Entry 9IM2 (electron microscopy, 3.12 A resolution); this record covers chains C and D of the 7 polymer chains in the assembly.

== Chain C (and D) ==
Protein: Primase D5
From: Monkeypox virus
Notes: chain D of this document is another copy of the same molecule, construct and numbering; everything in this record applies to it too
Reference sequence: Q5IXS3 (Q5IXS3_MONPV); residues 1-785 here = UniProt positions 1-785
Sequence (785 residues; each row starts with the number of its first residue):
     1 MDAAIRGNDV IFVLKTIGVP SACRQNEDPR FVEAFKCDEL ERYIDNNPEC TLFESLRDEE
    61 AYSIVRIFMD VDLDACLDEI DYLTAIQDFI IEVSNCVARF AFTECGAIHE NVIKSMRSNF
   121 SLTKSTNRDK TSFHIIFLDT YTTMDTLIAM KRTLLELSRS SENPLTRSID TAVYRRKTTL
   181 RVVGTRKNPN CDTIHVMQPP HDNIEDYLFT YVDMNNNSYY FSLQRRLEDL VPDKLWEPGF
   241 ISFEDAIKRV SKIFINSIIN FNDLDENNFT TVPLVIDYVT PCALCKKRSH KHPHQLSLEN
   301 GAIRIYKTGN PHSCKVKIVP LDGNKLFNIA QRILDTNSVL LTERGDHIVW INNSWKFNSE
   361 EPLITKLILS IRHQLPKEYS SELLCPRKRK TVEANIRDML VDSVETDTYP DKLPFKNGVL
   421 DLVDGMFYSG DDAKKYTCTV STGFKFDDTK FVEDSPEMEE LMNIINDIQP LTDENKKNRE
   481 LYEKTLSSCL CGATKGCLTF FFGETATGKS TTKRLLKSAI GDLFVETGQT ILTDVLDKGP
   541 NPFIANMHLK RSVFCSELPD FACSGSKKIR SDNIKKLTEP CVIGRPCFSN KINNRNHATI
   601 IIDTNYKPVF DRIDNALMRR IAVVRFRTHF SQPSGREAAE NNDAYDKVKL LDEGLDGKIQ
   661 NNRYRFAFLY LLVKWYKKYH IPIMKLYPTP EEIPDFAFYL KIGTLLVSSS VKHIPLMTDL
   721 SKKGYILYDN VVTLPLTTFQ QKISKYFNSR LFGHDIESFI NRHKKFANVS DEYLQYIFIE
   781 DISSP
Not modelled in the structure: 1, 227-320 (chain D: 1-239)
Bound ions: Mg2+: Ser-510 (together with ATP)
Residues lining bound ligands: ATP (adenosine-5'-triphosphate): Ile-464, Asp-467, Ile-468, Glu-504, Thr-505, Ala-506, Thr-507, Gly-508, Lys-509, Ser-510, Thr-511, Arg-514, Glu-557, Asn-605, Phe-630, Lys-649, Leu-650, Leu-651, Asp-652, Leu-655, Asp-656

== Chain C / chain D interface ==
Contacting residue pairs (76):
  Asp-74(C) with Arg-304(D)
  Ala-75(C) with Arg-304(D)
  Cys-76(C) with His-312(D)
  Leu-77(C) with His-312(D)
  Asp-78(C) with Lys-315(D), salt bridge
  Asp-81(C) with Lys-315(D), salt bridge
  Glu-92(C) with Arg-332(D), salt bridge
  Asn-95(C) with Asp-335(D)
  Cys-96(C) with Asp-335(D), hydrogen bond (backbone-side chain)
  Arg-99(C) with Leu-334(D); Asp-335(D); Asn-337(D), hydrogen bond
  Phe-102(C) with Asn-337(D)
  Ile-108(C) with Lys-435(D)
  His-109(C) with Asp-335(D); Thr-336(D); Asn-337(D)
  Glu-110(C) with Asp-431(D); Lys-434(D); Lys-435(D), hydrogen bond (side chain-backbone)
  Asn-111(C) with Lys-435(D)
  Arg-128(C) with Pro-311(D); His-312(D), hydrogen bond
  Leu-157(C) with Arg-332(D)
  Arg-159(C) with Asn-300(D), hydrogen bond
  Ser-160(C) with Asn-328(D)
  Glu-162(C) with Ile-318(D); Glu-378(D)
  Arg-167(C) with Asn-300(D), hydrogen bond (backbone-side chain); Gly-301(D), hydrogen bond (side chain-backbone); Ala-302(D)
  Asn-352(C) with Asp-402(D), hydrogen bond
  Thr-365(C) with Asp-398(D), hydrogen bond
  Lys-366(C) with Arg-397(D); Asp-398(D); Leu-400(D), hydrogen bond (side chain-backbone)
  Leu-369(C) with Met-399(D), hydrophobic
  Lys-377(C) with Phe-240(D), hydrogen bond (side chain-backbone)
  Leu-384(C) with Asn-324(D); Asn-395(D)
  Pro-386(C) with Thr-391(D)
  Arg-389(C) with Asn-395(D), hydrogen bond; Asp-398(D), salt bridge
  Thr-505(C) with Ala-616(D); Arg-619(D)
  Glu-526(C) with Cys-581(D); Ile-583(D)
  Thr-527(C) with Ile-583(D)
  Gly-528(C) with Ile-583(D)
  Gln-529(C) with Asp-537(D), hydrogen bond
  Thr-530(C) with Asp-537(D)
  Pro-542(C) with Arg-585(D); Asn-590(D)
  Phe-543(C) with Asp-537(D); Ile-583(D), hydrophobic; Ile-592(D), hydrophobic
  Asn-546(C) with Asn-590(D); Ile-592(D)
  Glu-557(C) with Lys-575(D)
  Pro-559(C) with Asp-572(D)
  Asp-560(C) with Arg-612(D), hydrogen bond (backbone-side chain); Arg-762(D), salt bridge
  Cys-563(C) with Arg-612(D), hydrogen bond
  Ser-564(C) with Arg-612(D)
  Ser-566(C) with Arg-612(D), hydrogen bond
  Cys-587(C) with Ser-589(D); Asn-590(D), hydrogen bond
  Tyr-606(C) with Lys-575(D); Asp-614(D), hydrogen bond
  Asn-641(C) with Val-707(D); Ser-708(D), hydrogen bond (backbone-side chain)
  Asp-643(C) with Ser-708(D)
  Leu-651(C) with Lys-685(D)
  Asn-748(C) with Asn-768(D); Val-769(D), hydrogen bond (side chain-backbone)
  Leu-751(C) with Phe-766(D), hydrophobic
Interface residues without a listed pair, chain C (61 interface residues in all): Asp-88, Pro-164, Arg-372, Cys-385, Ala-506, Leu-558, Pro-586, Phe-588, Gln-632, Glu-653
Interface residues without a listed pair, chain D (59 interface residues in all): Pro-320, Gly-323, Phe-327, Pro-376, Ala-394, Val-401, Asp-432, Val-535, Lys-576, Phe-588, Asn-615, Tyr-687

== In short ==
Chain C and chain D form an interface of 61 and 59 residues respectively; the contacts include 20 hydrogen
bonds and 5 salt bridges. Polar contacts include Asp-78(C)/Lys-315(D), Asp-81(C)/Lys-315(D) and
Glu-92(C)/Arg-332(D). Bound to chain C: ATP.
Both chains are Primase D5 (Monkeypox virus). Entry 9IM2 (The Cryo-EM structure of MPXV E5 in complex with
ssDNA in intermediate state 3) was determined by electron microscopy together with 9ILY, 9ILZ, 9IM0, 9IM1 and
9IM3 from the same study.
